PDB entry 8ASN | X-ray diffraction, 2.57 A resolution | chains H and I of the 9 polymer chains in the assembly

Chain H:
Molecule: Tubulin--tyrosine ligase
Source organism: Homo sapiens
Notes: EC 6.3.2.25
UniProt: Q8NG68 (TTL_HUMAN); the author numbering skips numbers that UniProt does not, so the offset changes along the chain: 3-363 = UniProt 2-362; 365-379 = UniProt 363-377
Chain sequence (383 residues; row label = number of the first residue in the row; note: 1 number in that range is skipped by the numbering (no residue carries it; nothing is unmodelled there)):
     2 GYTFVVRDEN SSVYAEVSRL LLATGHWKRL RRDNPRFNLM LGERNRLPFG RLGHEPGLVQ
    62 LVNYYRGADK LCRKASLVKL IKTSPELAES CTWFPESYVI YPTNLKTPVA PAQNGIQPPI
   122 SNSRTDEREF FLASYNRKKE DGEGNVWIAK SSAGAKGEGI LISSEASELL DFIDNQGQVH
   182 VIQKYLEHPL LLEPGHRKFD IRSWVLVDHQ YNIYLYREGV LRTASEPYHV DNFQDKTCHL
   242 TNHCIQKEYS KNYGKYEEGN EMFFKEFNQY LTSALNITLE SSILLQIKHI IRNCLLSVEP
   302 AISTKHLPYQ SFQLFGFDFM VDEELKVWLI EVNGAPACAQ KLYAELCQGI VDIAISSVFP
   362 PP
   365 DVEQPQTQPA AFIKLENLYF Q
Not modelled in the structure: 2, 104-125, 154-160, 365-371, 385
Sequence notes: expression tag (2, 380-385)
Residues lining bound ligands: AMP-PCP (ACP; phosphomethylphosphonic acid adenylate ester): K75, P96, I149, K151, I161, Q184, K185, Y186, L187, K199, D201, R203, R223, H240, L241, T242, N243, D319, M321, I331, E332, N334

Chain I:
Molecule: Tubulin--tyrosine ligase
Source organism: Homo sapiens
Notes: EC 6.3.2.25
UniProt: Q8NG68 (TTL_HUMAN); the author numbering skips numbers that UniProt does not, so the offset changes along the chain: 3-364 = UniProt 2-363; 366-379 = UniProt 364-377
Chain sequence (383 residues; numbered 2 to 385; 1 number in that range is skipped by the numbering (no residue carries it; nothing is unmodelled there); the number before each row is that of its first residue):
     2 GYTFVVRDEN SSVYAEVSRL LLATGHWKRL RRDNPRFNLM LGERNRLPFG RLGHEPGLVQ
    62 LVNYYRGADK LCRKASLVKL IKTSPELAES CTWFPESYVI YPTNLKTPVA PAQNGIQPPI
   122 SNSRTDEREF FLASYNRKKE DGEGNVWIAK SSAGAKGEGI LISSEASELL DFIDNQGQVH
   182 VIQKYLEHPL LLEPGHRKFD IRSWVLVDHQ YNIYLYREGV LRTASEPYHV DNFQDKTCHL
   242 TNHCIQKEYS KNYGKYEEGN EMFFKEFNQY LTSALNITLE SSILLQIKHI IRNCLLSVEP
   302 AISTKHLPYQ SFQLFGFDFM VDEELKVWLI EVNGAPACAQ KLYAELCQGI VDIAISSVFP
   362 PPD
   366 VEQPQTQPAA FIKLENLYFQ
Not modelled in the structure: 104-125, 153-159, 366-373, 385
Sequence notes: expression tag (2, 380-385)
Residues lining bound ligands: AMP-PCP (ACP; phosphomethylphosphonic acid adenylate ester): K75, P96, I149, K151, I161, Q184, K185, Y186, L187, K199, D201, R223, H240, L241, T242, N243, D319, M321, I331, E332

How chain H and chain I interact:
Pairs across the interface - 35 pairs, chain H then chain I:
  K83(H) with Y383(I)
  P86(H) with E87(I)
  E87(H) with P86(I)
  A89(H) with N381(I)
  E90(H) with H290(I); R293(I), salt bridge; N294(I); L297(I); N381(I)
  S91(H) with S91(I); H290(I); N294(I)
  T93(H) with H290(I)
  P96(H) with Y383(I)
  E97(H) with L382(I); Y383(I)
  S98(H) with Y383(I), hydrogen bond (backbone-side chain)
  Y99(H) with Y383(I)
  R138(H) with F384(I)
  H290(H) with E90(I); S91(I); T93(I)
  R293(H) with E90(I), salt bridge
  N294(H) with E90(I), hydrogen bond (side chain-backbone); S91(I)
  L297(H) with E90(I)
  N381(H) with A89(I); E90(I)
  L382(H) with E97(I)
  Y383(H) with K83(I); P96(I); E97(I); S98(I), hydrogen bond (side chain-backbone); Y99(I)
  F384(H) with R138(I)
Also at the interface, not in a pair above, chain H (21 interface residues in all): F95
Also at the interface, not in a pair above, chain I (22 interface residues in all): C92, F95

Overview:
Chain H and chain I form an interface of 21 and 22 residues respectively; the contacts include 3 hydrogen
bonds and 2 salt bridges. Among the polar pairs are E90(H)-R293(I), S98(H)-Y383(I) and N294(H)-E90(I). Bound
to chain H: AMP-PCP. Bound to chain I: AMP-PCP.
Both chains are Tubulin--tyrosine ligase (Homo sapiens). Entry 8ASN (Crystal structure of the apo human TTL in
complex with tubulin-stathmin) was determined by X-ray diffraction.
